Entry 4NZF (X-ray diffraction, 2.19 A resolution); this record covers chains A and B of the 4 polymer chains in the assembly.

# Chain A (and B)
Name: Abp, a GH27 beta-L-arabinopyranosidase
From: Geobacillus stearothermophilus
Notes: chain B of this document is another copy of the same molecule, construct and numbering; everything in this record applies to it too
Chain sequence (448 residues; row label = number of the first residue in the row):
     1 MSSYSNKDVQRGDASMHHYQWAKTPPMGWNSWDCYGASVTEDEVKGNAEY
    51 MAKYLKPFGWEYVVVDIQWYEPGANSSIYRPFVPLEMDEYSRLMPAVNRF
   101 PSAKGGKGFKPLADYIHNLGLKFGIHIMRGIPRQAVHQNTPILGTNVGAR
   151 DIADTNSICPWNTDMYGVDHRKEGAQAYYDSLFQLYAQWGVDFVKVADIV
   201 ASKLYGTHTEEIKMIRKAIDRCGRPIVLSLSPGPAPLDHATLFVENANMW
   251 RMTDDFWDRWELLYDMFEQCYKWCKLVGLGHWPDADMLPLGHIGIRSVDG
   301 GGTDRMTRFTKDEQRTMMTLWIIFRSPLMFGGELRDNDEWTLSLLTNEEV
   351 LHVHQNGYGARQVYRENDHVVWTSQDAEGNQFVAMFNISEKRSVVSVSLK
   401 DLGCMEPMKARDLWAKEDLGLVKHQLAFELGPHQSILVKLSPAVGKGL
Unresolved in the structure: 1-13, 445-448 (chain B: 1-14, 445-448)
Ligand contacts: beta-L-arabinopyranose (ARB): Trp32, Asp66, Ile67, Tyr79, His126, Trp161, Lys195, Ala197, Asp198, Ser231, Pro232, Arg251, Asp255, Met287

# Interface between chain A and chain B
Contacting residue pairs (24; chain A residue first):
  Ser15(A) - Arg361(B)
  Leu237(A) - Leu237(B)
  Leu237(A) - Asp238(B)
  Asp238(A) - Leu237(B)
  Asp238(A) - Lys272(B)  salt bridge
  His239(A) - Lys272(B)
  Thr241(A) - Tyr271(B)  hydrogen bond (side chain-backbone)
  Thr241(A) - Lys272(B)  hydrogen bond (side chain-backbone)
  Thr241(A) - Cys274(B)
  Thr241(A) - Lys275(B)
  Leu242(A) - Tyr271(B)
  Val244(A) - Lys275(B)
  Glu245(A) - Lys275(B)  salt bridge
  Tyr271(A) - Thr241(B)  hydrogen bond (backbone-side chain)
  Tyr271(A) - Leu242(B)
  Tyr271(A) - Glu245(B)
  Lys272(A) - Asp238(B)  salt bridge
  Lys272(A) - His239(B)
  Lys272(A) - Thr241(B)  hydrogen bond (backbone-side chain)
  Cys274(A) - Thr241(B)
  Lys275(A) - Glu245(B)  salt bridge
  Lys275(A) - Leu276(B)
  Leu276(A) - Lys275(B)
  Arg361(A) - Ser15(B)
Also at the interface, not in a pair above, chain A (16 interface residues in all): Trp273, Gln362
Also at the interface, not in a pair above, chain B (16 interface residues in all): Val244, Trp273, Gln362

# Overview
The chain A/chain B interface involves 16 residues from each chain, with 4 hydrogen bonds and 4 salt bridges.
Polar pairs include Asp238(A)-Lys272(B), Glu245(A)-Lys275(B) and Thr241(A)-Tyr271(B). Bound to chain A:
beta-L-arabinopyranose.
Both chains are Abp, a GH27 beta-L-arabinopyranosidase (Geobacillus stearothermophilus). Entry 4NZF (Crystal
structure of Abp-D197A (a GH27-b-L-arabinopyranosidase from Geobacillus stearothermophilus), in complex with
arabinose) was determined by X-ray diffraction, deposited together with 4NX0 and 4NXK.
